Entry 9B8B (electron microscopy, 3.20 A resolution); this record covers chains H and C of the 14 polymer chains in the assembly.

== Chain H ==
Name: RM038 fragment antigen binding heavy chain
Source organism: Macaca mulatta
Sequence (134 residues; each row starts with the number of its first residue; a row labelled like 82A-82C holds insertion residues (82A, then the next letters in order); numbers below 1 keep their minus sign (Gln-1 is residue -1)):
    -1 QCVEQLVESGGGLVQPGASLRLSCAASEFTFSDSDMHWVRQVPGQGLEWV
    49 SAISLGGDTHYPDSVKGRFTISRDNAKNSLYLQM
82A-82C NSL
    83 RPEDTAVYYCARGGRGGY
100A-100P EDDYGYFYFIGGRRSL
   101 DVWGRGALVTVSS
Not modelled in the structure: -1 to 0, 112-113
Cystine bridges: Cys22-Cys92
Modified / non-standard residues: Tyr100D (O-sulfo-L-tyrosine; TYS); Tyr100F (O-sulfo-L-tyrosine; TYS)
Small-molecule neighbours: N-acetylglucosamine (NAG; 2-acetamido-2-deoxy-beta-D-glucopyranose): Gly54, Asp56, Tyr100D, Gly100E

== Chain C ==
Name: Envelope glycoprotein gp160
Source organism: Human immunodeficiency virus 1
UniProt: Q2N0S6 (Q2N0S6_9HIV1); aligned to UniProt positions 30-497 over residues 31-508 (the alignment contains insertions or deletions, so no single offset holds)
Sequence (504 residues; numbered 0 to 513; 10 numbers in that range are skipped by the numbering (no residue carries them; nothing is unmodelled there); the number before each row is that of its first residue; numbering starts at 0):
     0 MGILPSPGMPALLSLVSLLSVLLMGCVAETGAENLWVTVYYGVPVWKDAE
    50 TTLFCASDAKAYETEKHNVWATHACVSTDPNPQEIHLENVTEEFNMWKNN
   100 MVEQMHEDIISLWDQSLKPCVKLTPLCVGLQCTNVTNNITDD
   150 MRGELKNCSFNATTELRNKRQKVYSLFYRLDIVPMVDLWTNYRLISCNTS
   200 AITQACPKVSFEPIPIHYCAPAGFAILKCKDKKFNGTGPCQNVSTVQCTH
   250 GIKPVVSTQLLLNGSLAEEEVIIRSENITNNAKNILVQLNTSVQINCTRP
   300 NNNTVKSIRI
   311 GPGQAFYYTGDIIGDIRQAHCNVSKATWNETLGKVVKQLRKHFGNNTIIR
   361 FAQSSGGDLEVTTHSFNCGGEFFYCNTSGLFNSTW
   397 ISNTSVQGSNSTGSNDSITLPCRIKQIINMWQRIGQAMYAPPIQGVIRCV
   447 SNITGLILTRDGGSTNSTTETFRPGGGDMRDNWRSELYKYKVVKIEPLGV
   497 APTRCKRRVVGRRRRRR
Not modelled in the structure: 0-31, 58-72, 397-412, 460-462, 505-513
Cystine bridges: Cys54-Cys74, Cys119-Cys205, Cys126-Cys196, Cys131-Cys157, Cys218-Cys247, Cys228-Cys239, Cys378-Cys445, Cys385-Cys418
Glycans and other covalent adducts: N-acetylglucosamine (NAG) linked to Asn88, Asn133, Asn137, Asn156, Asn160, Asn197, Asn234, Asn241, Asn276, Asn289, Asn295, Asn301, Asn332, Asn355, Asn386, Asn392, Asn448; glycan linked to Asn262
Differences from the reference sequence: initiating methionine (0); expression tag (1-30, 509-513); conflict Ser76 (Pro75 in Q2N0S6), Glu106 (Thr105 in Q2N0S6), Gly128 (Thr127 in Q2N0S6), 22 further conflict positions vs the reference (Q2N0S6) not listed
From the paper describing this entry:
  - post-translational modification sites: Asn160
  - mutagenesis - R169E/K171E: abolished binding to long-HCDR3 Apex bnAbs

== How chain H and chain C interact ==
Residue-residue contacts (17; chain H residue first):
  Glu100A(H) - Arg169(C)  salt bridge
  Asp100C(H) - Arg166(C)  hydrogen bond (backbone-side chain)
  Asp100C(H) - Arg169(C)  salt bridge
  Tyr100D(H) - Arg166(C)
  Tyr100D(H) - Asn167(C)
  Tyr100F(H) - Asn167(C)
  Phe100G(H) - Asn167(C)
  Phe100G(H) - Arg169(C)
  Tyr100H(H) - Asn167(C)
  Tyr100H(H) - Lys168(C)
  Tyr100H(H) - Arg169(C)  hydrogen bond (backbone-backbone)
  Phe100I(H) - Asn160(C)
  Phe100I(H) - Lys168(C)  hydrogen bond (backbone-side chain)
  Phe100I(H) - Lys171(C)
  Ile100J(H) - Thr163(C)
  Ile100J(H) - Lys168(C)
  Ile100J(H) - Arg169(C)  hydrogen bond (backbone-backbone)
Interface residues without a listed pair, chain C (8 interface residues in all): Gln170

== Summary ==
The chain H/chain C interface involves 8 residues from each chain, with 4 hydrogen bonds and 2 salt bridges.
Polar pairs include Glu100A(H)-Arg169(C), Asp100C(H)-Arg169(C) and Asp100C(H)-Arg166(C). Bound to chain H:
N-acetylglucosamine. From the paper: R169E/K171E of chain C abolish binding to long-HCDR3 Apex bnAbs; a
modification site at Asn160(C).
Chain H is RM038 fragment antigen binding heavy chain (Macaca mulatta) and chain C is Envelope glycoprotein
gp160 (Human immunodeficiency virus 1); the structure, RM038 Fab in complex with Apex-GT 6.2 trimer and RM20A3
Fab, was determined by electron microscopy (same publication as 9MPX, 9MQG, 9B8C, 9MPB and 9MPC).
